PDB entry 5FMF | electron microscopy, 6.00 A resolution (low resolution: residue-level contacts below are approximate; hydrogen-bond / salt-bridge calls are withheld) | chains A and B of the 27 polymer chains in the assembly

== Chain A ==
Molecule: DNA-directed RNA polymerase II subunit RPB1
From: Saccharomyces cerevisiae
Notes: EC 2.7.7.6
UniProtKB: P04050 (RPB1_YEAST); residues 1-1733 here = UniProt positions 1-1733
Amino-acid sequence (1733 residues; row label = number of the first residue in the row):
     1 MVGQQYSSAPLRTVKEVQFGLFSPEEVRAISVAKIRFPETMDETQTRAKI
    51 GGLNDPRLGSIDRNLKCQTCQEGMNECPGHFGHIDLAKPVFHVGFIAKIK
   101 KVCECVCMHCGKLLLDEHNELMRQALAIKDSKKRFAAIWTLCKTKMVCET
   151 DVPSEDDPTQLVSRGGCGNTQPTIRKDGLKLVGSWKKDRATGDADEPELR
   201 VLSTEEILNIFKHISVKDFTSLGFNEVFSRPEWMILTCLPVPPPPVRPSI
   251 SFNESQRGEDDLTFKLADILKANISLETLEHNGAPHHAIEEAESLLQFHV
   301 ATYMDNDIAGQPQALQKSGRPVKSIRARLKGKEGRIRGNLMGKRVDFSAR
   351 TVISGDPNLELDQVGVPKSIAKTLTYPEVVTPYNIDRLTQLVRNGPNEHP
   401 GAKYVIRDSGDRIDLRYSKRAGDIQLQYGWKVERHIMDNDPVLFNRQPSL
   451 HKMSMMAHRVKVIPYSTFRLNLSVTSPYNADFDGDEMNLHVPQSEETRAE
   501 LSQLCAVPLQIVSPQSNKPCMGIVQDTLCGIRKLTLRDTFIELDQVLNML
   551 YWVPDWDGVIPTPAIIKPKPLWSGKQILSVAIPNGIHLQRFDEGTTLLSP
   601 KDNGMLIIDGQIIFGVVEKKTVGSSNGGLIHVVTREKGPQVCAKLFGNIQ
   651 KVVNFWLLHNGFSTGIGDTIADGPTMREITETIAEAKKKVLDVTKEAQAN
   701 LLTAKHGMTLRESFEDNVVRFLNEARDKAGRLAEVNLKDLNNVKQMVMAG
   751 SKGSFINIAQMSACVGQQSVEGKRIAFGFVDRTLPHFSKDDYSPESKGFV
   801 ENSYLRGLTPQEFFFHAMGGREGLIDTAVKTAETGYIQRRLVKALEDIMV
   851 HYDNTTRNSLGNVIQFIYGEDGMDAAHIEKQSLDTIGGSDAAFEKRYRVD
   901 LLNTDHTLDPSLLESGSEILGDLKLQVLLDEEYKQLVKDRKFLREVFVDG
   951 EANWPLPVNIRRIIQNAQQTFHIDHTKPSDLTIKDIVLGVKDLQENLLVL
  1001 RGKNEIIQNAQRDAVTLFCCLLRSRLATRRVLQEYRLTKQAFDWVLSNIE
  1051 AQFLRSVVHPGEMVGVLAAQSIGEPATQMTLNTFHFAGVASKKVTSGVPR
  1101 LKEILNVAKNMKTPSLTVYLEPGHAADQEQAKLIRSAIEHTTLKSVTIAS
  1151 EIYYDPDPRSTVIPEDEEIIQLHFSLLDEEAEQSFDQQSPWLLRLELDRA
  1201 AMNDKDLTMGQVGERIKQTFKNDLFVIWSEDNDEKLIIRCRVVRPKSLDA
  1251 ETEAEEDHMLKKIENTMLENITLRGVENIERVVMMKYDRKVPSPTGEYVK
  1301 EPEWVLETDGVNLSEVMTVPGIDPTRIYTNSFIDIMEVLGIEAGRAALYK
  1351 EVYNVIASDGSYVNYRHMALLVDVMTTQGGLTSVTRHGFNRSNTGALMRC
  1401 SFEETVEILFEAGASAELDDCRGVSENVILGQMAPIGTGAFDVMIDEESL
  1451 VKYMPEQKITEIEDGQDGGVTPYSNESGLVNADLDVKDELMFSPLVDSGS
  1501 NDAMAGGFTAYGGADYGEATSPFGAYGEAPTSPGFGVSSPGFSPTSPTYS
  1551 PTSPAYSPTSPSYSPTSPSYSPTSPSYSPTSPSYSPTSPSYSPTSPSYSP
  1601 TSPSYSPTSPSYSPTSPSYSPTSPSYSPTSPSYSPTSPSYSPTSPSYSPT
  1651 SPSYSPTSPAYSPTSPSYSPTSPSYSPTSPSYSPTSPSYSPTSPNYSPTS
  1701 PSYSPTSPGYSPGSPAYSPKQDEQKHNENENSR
Disordered / not traced: 1-2, 1081-1091, 1177-1186, 1244-1253, 1456-1733
UniProt features mapped onto this chain:
  - region: Pro-248 to Asp-260 (Lid loop), Asn-306 to Lys-323 (Rudder loop), Pro-810 to Glu-822 (Bridging helix)
  - binding site (Zn(2+)): Cys-67, Cys-70, Cys-77, His-80, Cys-107, Cys-110, Cys-148, Cys-167
  - binding site (Mg(2+)): Asp-481, Asp-483, Asp-485
  - modified residue: Thr-1471 (Phosphothreonine)
  - cross-link (Glycyl lysine isopeptide (Lys-Gly)): Lys-695 (interchain with G-Cter in ubiquitin), Lys-1246 (interchain with G-Cter in ubiquitin), Lys-1350 (interchain with G-Cter in ubiquitin)
Ion coordination: Zn2+ site 1: Cys-67, Cys-70, Cys-77, His-80; Zn2+ site 2: Cys-107, Cys-110, Cys-148, Cys-167; Mg2+: Asp-481, Asp-483, Asp-485

== Chain B ==
Molecule: DNA-directed RNA polymerase II subunit RPB2
From: Saccharomyces cerevisiae
Notes: EC 2.7.7.6
UniProtKB: P08518 (RPB2_YEAST); residues 1-1224 here = UniProt positions 1-1224
Amino-acid sequence (1224 residues; each row starts with the number of its first residue):
     1 MSDLANSEKYYDEDPYGFEDESAPITAEDSWAVISAFFREKGLVSQQLDS
    51 FNQFVDYTLQDIICEDSTLILEQLAQHTTESDNISRKYEISFGKIYVTKP
   101 MVNESDGVTHALYPQEARLRNLTYSSGLFVDVKKRTYEAIDVPGRELKYE
   151 LIAEESEDDSESGKVFIGRLPIMLRSKNCYLSEATESDLYKLKECPFDMG
   201 GYFIINGSEKVLIAQERSAGNIVQVFKKAAPSPISHVAEIRSALEKGSRF
   251 ISTLQVKLYGREGSSARTIKATLPYIKQDIPIVIIFRALGIIPDGEILEH
   301 ICYDVNDWQMLEMLKPCVEDGFVIQDRETALDFIGRRGTALGIKKEKRIQ
   351 YAKDILQKEFLPHITQLEGFESRKAFFLGYMINRLLLCALDRKDQDDRDH
   401 FGKKRLDLAGPLLAQLFKTLFKKLTKDIFRYMQRTVEEAHDFNMKLAINA
   451 KTITSGLKYALATGNWGEQKKAMSSRAGVSQVLNRYTYSSTLSHLRRTNT
   501 PIGRDGKLAKPRQLHNTHWGLVCPAETPEGQACGLVKNLSLMSCISVGTD
   551 PMPIITFLSEWGMEPLEDYVPHQSPDATRVFVNGVWHGVHRNPARLMETL
   601 RTLRRKGDINPEVSMIRDIREKELKIFTDAGRVYRPLFIVEDDESLGHKE
   651 LKVRKGHIAKLMATEYQDIEGGFEDVEEYTWSSLLNEGLVEYIDAEEEES
   701 ILIAMQPEDLEPAEANEENDLDVDPAKRIRVSHHATTFTHCEIHPSMILG
   751 VAASIIPFPDHNQSPRNTYQSAMGKQAMGVFLTNYNVRMDTMANILYYPQ
   801 KPLGTTRAMEYLKFRELPAGQNAIVAIACYSGYNQEDSMIMNQSSIDRGL
   851 FRSLFFRSYMDQEKKYGMSITETFEKPQRTNTLRMKHGTYDKLDDDGLIA
   901 PGVRVSGEDVIIGKTTPISPDEEELGQRTAYHSKRDASTPLRSTENGIVD
   951 QVLVTTNQDGLKFVKVRVRTTKIPQIGDKFASRHGQKGTIGITYRREDMP
  1001 FTAEGIVPDLIINPHAIPSRMTVAHLIECLLSKVAALSGNEGDASPFTDI
  1051 TVEGISKLLREHGYQSRGFEVMYNGHTGKKLMAQIFFGPTYYQRLRHMVD
  1101 DKIHARARGPMQVLTRQPVEGRSRDGGLRFGEMERDCMIAHGAASFLKER
  1151 LMEASDAFRVHICGICGLMTVIAKLNHNQFECKGCDNKIDIYQIHIPYAA
  1201 KLLFQELMAMNITPRLYTDRSRDF
Disordered / not traced: 1-19, 142-145, 152-162, 503-508, 669-677, 716-721, 920-932
Ion coordination: Zn2+: Cys-1163, Cys-1166, Cys-1182, Cys-1185

== Interface between chain A and chain B ==
Contacting residue pairs (447):
  Gln-4(A) / Phe-1158(B)
  Gln-4(A) / Arg-1159(B)
  Gln-5(A) / Arg-1159(B)
  Gln-5(A) / Leu-1175(B)
  Gln-5(A) / Asn-1176(B)
  Tyr-6(A) / Arg-1159(B)
  Tyr-6(A) / Leu-1175(B)
  Ser-7(A) / Arg-1159(B)
  Ser-7(A) / His-1161(B)
  Ser-7(A) / Leu-1175(B)
  Ser-7(A) / Phe-1180(B)
  Ser-7(A) / Gln-1193(B)
  Ser-8(A) / Asn-1178(B)
  Ser-8(A) / Phe-1180(B)
  Ala-9(A) / His-1161(B)
  Ala-9(A) / Phe-1180(B)
  Ala-9(A) / Tyr-1192(B)
  Ala-9(A) / Gln-1193(B)
  Pro-10(A) / Ile-1191(B)
  Pro-10(A) / Tyr-1192(B)
  Pro-10(A) / Gln-1193(B)
  Leu-11(A) / Gln-1193(B)
  Leu-11(A) / Ile-1194(B)
  Leu-11(A) / His-1195(B)
  Arg-12(A) / Tyr-1192(B)
  Arg-12(A) / Gln-1193(B)
  Arg-12(A) / Ile-1194(B)
  Arg-12(A) / Thr-1218(B)
  Thr-13(A) / Thr-1218(B)
  Val-14(A) / Ile-1194(B)
  Val-14(A) / Leu-1216(B)
  Val-14(A) / Tyr-1217(B)
  Lys-15(A) / Tyr-1217(B)
  Lys-15(A) / Thr-1218(B)
  Lys-15(A) / Asp-1219(B)
  Lys-15(A) / Arg-1220(B)
  Glu-16(A) / Arg-1215(B)
  Glu-16(A) / Leu-1216(B)
  Glu-16(A) / Tyr-1217(B)
  Glu-16(A) / Asp-1219(B)
  Glu-16(A) / Arg-1220(B)
  Glu-16(A) / Ser-1221(B)
  Glu-16(A) / Arg-1222(B)
  Val-17(A) / Arg-1215(B)
  Val-17(A) / Leu-1216(B)
  Gln-18(A) / Thr-1213(B)
  Gln-18(A) / Arg-1215(B)
  Phe-19(A) / Thr-1213(B)
  Gly-20(A) / Ile-1212(B)
  Gly-20(A) / Thr-1213(B)
  Leu-21(A) / Asn-1211(B)
  Leu-21(A) / Ile-1212(B)
  Leu-21(A) / Thr-1213(B)
  Phe-22(A) / Met-1208(B)
  Phe-22(A) / Asn-1211(B)
  Phe-22(A) / Thr-1213(B)
  Glu-26(A) / Leu-1168(B)
  Glu-26(A) / Arg-1215(B)
  Val-27(A) / Asn-1211(B)
  Ile-30(A) / Leu-1168(B)
  Ile-30(A) / Lys-1183(B)
  Arg-47(A) / Arg-935(B)
  Arg-63(A) / Arg-884(B)
  Thr-69(A) / Lys-1174(B)
  Cys-70(A) / Lys-1174(B)
  Glu-72(A) / Leu-1175(B)
  Met-74(A) / Arg-1116(B)
  Asn-75(A) / Arg-1116(B)
  Glu-76(A) / Phe-1158(B)
  Glu-76(A) / Arg-1159(B)
  Cys-77(A) / Arg-1116(B)
  Pro-78(A) / Lys-1201(B)
  Pro-78(A) / Gln-1205(B)
  Gly-79(A) / Lys-1201(B)
  Gly-79(A) / Gln-1205(B)
  Phe-81(A) / Gln-1205(B)
  Phe-81(A) / Met-1208(B)
  Phe-81(A) / Ala-1209(B)
  His-92(A) / Met-1210(B)
  Phe-228(A) / Arg-1215(B)
  Trp-233(A) / Asn-1211(B)
  Pro-240(A) / Met-1208(B)
  Pro-240(A) / Ala-1209(B)
  Pro-240(A) / Asn-1211(B)
  Pro-242(A) / Ala-1209(B)
  Pro-245(A) / Leu-1114(B)
  Pro-245(A) / Tyr-1198(B)
  Val-246(A) / Leu-1114(B)
  Val-246(A) / Leu-1202(B)
  Val-246(A) / Glu-1206(B)
  Pro-248(A) / Leu-1114(B)
  Phe-252(A) / Tyr-866(B)
  Phe-252(A) / Arg-935(B)
  Asn-253(A) / Tyr-866(B)
  Asn-253(A) / Thr-916(B)
  Asn-253(A) / Arg-935(B)
  Glu-254(A) / Ile-918(B)
  Glu-254(A) / Arg-935(B)
  Ser-255(A) / Tyr-866(B)
  Gln-256(A) / Tyr-866(B)
  Lys-317(A) / Lys-471(B)
  Ser-318(A) / Lys-470(B)
  Ser-318(A) / Lys-471(B)
  Gly-319(A) / Lys-471(B)
  Ile-325(A) / Met-1210(B)
  Leu-329(A) / Glu-1206(B)
  Leu-329(A) / Met-1210(B)
  Arg-335(A) / Leu-1114(B)
  Arg-335(A) / Leu-1202(B)
  Arg-335(A) / Glu-1206(B)
  Arg-337(A) / Arg-1129(B)
  Arg-337(A) / Glu-1132(B)
  Gly-338(A) / Arg-1129(B)
  Asn-339(A) / Thr-1115(B)
  Asn-339(A) / Gln-1117(B)
  Asn-339(A) / Asp-1156(B)
  Asn-339(A) / Ala-1199(B)
  Leu-340(A) / Ala-1199(B)
  Leu-340(A) / Ala-1200(B)
  Met-341(A) / Glu-1132(B)
  Met-341(A) / Arg-1135(B)
  Gly-342(A) / Arg-1129(B)
  Gly-342(A) / Phe-1130(B)
  Gly-342(A) / Gly-1131(B)
  Gly-342(A) / Glu-1132(B)
  Lys-343(A) / Gln-1117(B)
  Lys-343(A) / Leu-1128(B)
  Lys-343(A) / Arg-1129(B)
  Lys-343(A) / Phe-1130(B)
  Lys-343(A) / Leu-1151(B)
  Lys-343(A) / Ser-1155(B)
  Lys-343(A) / Asp-1156(B)
  Lys-343(A) / Pro-1197(B)
  Arg-344(A) / Gln-1112(B)
  Arg-344(A) / Pro-1118(B)
  Arg-344(A) / Val-1119(B)
  Arg-344(A) / Glu-1120(B)
  Arg-344(A) / Gly-1127(B)
  Arg-344(A) / Leu-1128(B)
  Arg-344(A) / Arg-1129(B)
  Arg-344(A) / Ser-1155(B)
  Val-345(A) / Pro-1118(B)
  Val-345(A) / Gly-1127(B)
  Val-345(A) / Leu-1128(B)
  Val-345(A) / Phe-1130(B)
  Val-345(A) / Arg-1150(B)
  Val-345(A) / Ala-1154(B)
  Asp-346(A) / Arg-1106(B)
  Asp-346(A) / Arg-1108(B)
  Asp-346(A) / Gly-1109(B)
  Asp-346(A) / Met-1111(B)
  Asp-346(A) / Pro-1118(B)
  Asp-346(A) / Arg-1150(B)
  Asp-346(A) / Ala-1154(B)
  Phe-347(A) / Arg-1106(B)
  Phe-347(A) / Ala-1107(B)
  Phe-347(A) / Arg-1150(B)
  Ser-348(A) / Ala-1105(B)
  Ser-348(A) / Arg-1106(B)
  Ser-348(A) / Gly-1127(B)
  Ser-348(A) / Leu-1128(B)
  Ala-349(A) / His-1104(B)
  Ala-349(A) / Ala-1105(B)
  Ala-349(A) / Leu-1128(B)
  Arg-350(A) / Ile-1103(B)
  Arg-350(A) / His-1104(B)
  Arg-350(A) / Leu-1128(B)
  Thr-351(A) / Val-1099(B)
  Thr-351(A) / Ile-1103(B)
  Val-352(A) / Gly-977(B)
  Val-352(A) / Val-1099(B)
  Val-352(A) / Lys-1102(B)
  Ser-354(A) / Ile-976(B)
  Asp-356(A) / Tyr-833(B)
  Pro-357(A) / Ser-831(B)
  Pro-357(A) / Gly-832(B)
  Pro-357(A) / Tyr-833(B)
  Asn-358(A) / Tyr-833(B)
  Ser-369(A) / Ile-1103(B)
  Ile-370(A) / Ile-1103(B)
  Ile-370(A) / Ala-1105(B)
  Thr-373(A) / Ala-1105(B)
  Thr-373(A) / Ala-1107(B)
  Leu-374(A) / Arg-1106(B)
  Tyr-404(A) / Arg-1108(B)
  Arg-412(A) / Arg-1108(B)
  Glu-433(A) / Arg-1108(B)
  Leu-443(A) / Met-1138(B)
  Asn-445(A) / Glu-1134(B)
  Gln-447(A) / Arg-1129(B)
  Gln-447(A) / Glu-1134(B)
  Pro-448(A) / Met-1133(B)
  Pro-448(A) / Glu-1134(B)
  Ser-449(A) / Met-1133(B)
  Ser-449(A) / Glu-1134(B)
  Ser-449(A) / Cys-1137(B)
  Leu-450(A) / Met-1133(B)
  His-451(A) / Cys-1137(B)
  Lys-452(A) / Ala-1140(B)
  Lys-452(A) / His-1141(B)
  Met-455(A) / Phe-1130(B)
  Met-455(A) / Glu-1134(B)
  Met-455(A) / Cys-1137(B)
  Met-455(A) / His-1141(B)
  Tyr-465(A) / Ile-976(B)
  Ser-466(A) / Gln-975(B)
  Ser-466(A) / Val-1099(B)
  Ser-466(A) / Asp-1100(B)
  Ser-466(A) / Ile-1103(B)
  Thr-467(A) / Ile-976(B)
  Thr-467(A) / Gly-977(B)
  Thr-467(A) / Val-1099(B)
  Arg-469(A) / Tyr-833(B)
  Arg-469(A) / Ile-976(B)
  Arg-469(A) / Gly-991(B)
  Leu-472(A) / Gln-835(B)
  Leu-472(A) / Glu-836(B)
  Thr-475(A) / Glu-836(B)
  Asp-481(A) / Glu-836(B)
  Phe-482(A) / Gln-835(B)
  Phe-482(A) / Glu-836(B)
  Phe-482(A) / Asp-837(B)
  Phe-482(A) / Ser-838(B)
  Phe-482(A) / Thr-989(B)
  Asp-483(A) / Asp-837(B)
  Asp-483(A) / Lys-979(B)
  Asp-483(A) / Lys-987(B)
  Gly-484(A) / Thr-989(B)
  Glu-486(A) / Lys-1102(B)
  Asn-488(A) / Leu-1128(B)
  His-490(A) / Phe-1130(B)
  His-490(A) / Arg-1150(B)
  Val-491(A) / Arg-1150(B)
  Pro-492(A) / Glu-1149(B)
  Gln-493(A) / Glu-1149(B)
  Ser-494(A) / Glu-1149(B)
  Glu-496(A) / Ser-1145(B)
  Thr-497(A) / Phe-1146(B)
  Thr-497(A) / Glu-1149(B)
  Glu-500(A) / Ala-1143(B)
  Glu-500(A) / Ala-1144(B)
  Glu-500(A) / Ser-1145(B)
  Glu-500(A) / Phe-1146(B)
  Leu-501(A) / Phe-1146(B)
  Leu-504(A) / His-1141(B)
  Leu-504(A) / Gly-1142(B)
  Cys-505(A) / Met-1138(B)
  Cys-505(A) / His-1141(B)
  Gln-510(A) / His-1141(B)
  Val-524(A) / Gln-835(B)
  Val-524(A) / Glu-836(B)
  Gln-525(A) / Gln-835(B)
  Gln-525(A) / Glu-836(B)
  Gln-525(A) / His-1015(B)
  Asp-526(A) / Cys-829(B)
  Asp-526(A) / Gly-832(B)
  Asp-526(A) / Asn-834(B)
  Asp-526(A) / Gln-835(B)
  Asp-526(A) / Asn-1013(B)
  Asp-526(A) / His-1015(B)
  Cys-529(A) / His-1015(B)
  Leu-657(A) / Cys-829(B)
  Leu-658(A) / Tyr-830(B)
  Leu-658(A) / Ser-831(B)
  Leu-658(A) / Asn-1074(B)
  Leu-658(A) / His-1076(B)
  Leu-658(A) / Leu-1081(B)
  His-659(A) / Asn-1074(B)
  His-659(A) / Thr-1077(B)
  His-659(A) / Leu-1081(B)
  Asn-660(A) / Leu-1081(B)
  Asn-660(A) / Met-1082(B)
  Asn-660(A) / Ala-1083(B)
  Gly-661(A) / Leu-1081(B)
  Gly-661(A) / Ala-1083(B)
  Phe-662(A) / Ala-828(B)
  Phe-662(A) / Cys-829(B)
  Phe-662(A) / Pro-1014(B)
  Phe-662(A) / Ala-1083(B)
  Ser-663(A) / Ile-827(B)
  Ser-663(A) / Pro-1014(B)
  Ser-663(A) / Gln-1084(B)
  Ser-663(A) / Ile-1085(B)
  Ser-663(A) / Phe-1086(B)
  Thr-664(A) / Ile-827(B)
  Thr-664(A) / Pro-1014(B)
  Thr-664(A) / Leu-1026(B)
  Thr-664(A) / Phe-1086(B)
  Gly-665(A) / Leu-1026(B)
  Gly-665(A) / Phe-1069(B)
  Gly-665(A) / Phe-1086(B)
  Ile-666(A) / Leu-1026(B)
  Ile-666(A) / Leu-1030(B)
  Ile-666(A) / Arg-1067(B)
  Ile-666(A) / Phe-1086(B)
  Asp-668(A) / Phe-1069(B)
  Ile-670(A) / Arg-1067(B)
  Met-746(A) / Pro-1014(B)
  Met-746(A) / His-1015(B)
  Met-746(A) / Pro-1018(B)
  Ser-751(A) / His-1015(B)
  Lys-752(A) / His-1015(B)
  Lys-752(A) / Ser-1019(B)
  Lys-752(A) / Arg-1020(B)
  Asn-757(A) / Pro-1018(B)
  Asn-757(A) / Ser-1019(B)
  Asn-757(A) / Met-1021(B)
  Gln-760(A) / Met-1021(B)
  Met-761(A) / Pro-1018(B)
  Met-761(A) / Met-1021(B)
  Met-761(A) / Val-1023(B)
  Val-770(A) / Gln-513(B)
  Glu-771(A) / Lys-510(B)
  Glu-771(A) / Gln-513(B)
  Ala-776(A) / Asn-516(B)
  Gly-778(A) / Asp-397(B)
  Gly-778(A) / His-400(B)
  Gly-778(A) / His-515(B)
  Gly-778(A) / Asn-516(B)
  Phe-779(A) / Asn-516(B)
  Phe-779(A) / Thr-517(B)
  Phe-779(A) / Glu-698(B)
  Phe-779(A) / Glu-699(B)
  Val-780(A) / Glu-699(B)
  Asp-781(A) / Arg-620(B)
  Arg-782(A) / Glu-698(B)
  Arg-782(A) / Glu-699(B)
  Arg-782(A) / Ile-701(B)
  Thr-783(A) / Asn-516(B)
  Pro-785(A) / Glu-698(B)
  Pro-785(A) / Ile-701(B)
  Pro-785(A) / Leu-702(B)
  Pro-785(A) / Ile-703(B)
  His-786(A) / Trp-519(B)
  His-786(A) / Ile-703(B)
  His-786(A) / Met-705(B)
  His-786(A) / Glu-742(B)
  Phe-787(A) / Leu-702(B)
  Lys-789(A) / Arg-620(B)
  Glu-801(A) / Ile-729(B)
  Asn-802(A) / Arg-728(B)
  Asn-802(A) / Ile-729(B)
  Tyr-804(A) / His-761(B)
  Tyr-804(A) / Asn-762(B)
  Tyr-804(A) / Gln-763(B)
  Tyr-804(A) / Met-1021(B)
  Tyr-804(A) / Val-1023(B)
  Leu-805(A) / His-761(B)
  Leu-805(A) / Val-1023(B)
  Leu-805(A) / Val-1052(B)
  Arg-806(A) / Pro-725(B)
  Arg-806(A) / Ala-726(B)
  Arg-806(A) / Lys-727(B)
  Arg-806(A) / Arg-728(B)
  Arg-806(A) / Ile-729(B)
  Arg-806(A) / His-761(B)
  Gly-807(A) / Arg-728(B)
  Gly-807(A) / Asp-760(B)
  Gly-807(A) / His-761(B)
  Leu-808(A) / Arg-728(B)
  Leu-808(A) / Asp-760(B)
  Leu-808(A) / Phe-1047(B)
  Thr-809(A) / Ile-729(B)
  Thr-809(A) / Phe-1047(B)
  Pro-810(A) / Trp-519(B)
  Pro-810(A) / Met-705(B)
  Pro-810(A) / Pro-745(B)
  Pro-810(A) / Phe-1047(B)
  Gln-811(A) / Met-705(B)
  Gln-811(A) / Val-731(B)
  Phe-813(A) / Ile-748(B)
  Phe-813(A) / Leu-749(B)
  Phe-813(A) / Pro-759(B)
  Phe-813(A) / Asn-767(B)
  Phe-813(A) / Phe-1047(B)
  Phe-814(A) / Leu-514(B)
  Phe-814(A) / His-515(B)
  Phe-814(A) / Asn-516(B)
  Phe-814(A) / Trp-519(B)
  His-816(A) / Gln-763(B)
  His-816(A) / Ser-764(B)
  Ala-817(A) / Leu-514(B)
  Ala-817(A) / Pro-524(B)
  Ala-817(A) / Ser-764(B)
  Met-818(A) / Leu-514(B)
  Met-818(A) / Asn-516(B)
  Gly-820(A) / Ser-764(B)
  Arg-821(A) / Arg-512(B)
  Arg-821(A) / Gln-513(B)
  Arg-821(A) / Leu-514(B)
  Arg-821(A) / Pro-524(B)
  Arg-821(A) / Thr-527(B)
  Leu-824(A) / Pro-765(B)
  Leu-824(A) / Thr-768(B)
  Leu-824(A) / Tyr-769(B)
  Ile-825(A) / Arg-512(B)
  Ile-825(A) / Gln-513(B)
  Ile-825(A) / Cys-533(B)
  Ala-828(A) / Gly-530(B)
  Gln-838(A) / Met-1133(B)
  Arg-839(A) / Glu-1132(B)
  Val-842(A) / Asp-1136(B)
  Lys-843(A) / Glu-1132(B)
  Lys-843(A) / Arg-1135(B)
  Glu-846(A) / Arg-1135(B)
  Glu-1062(A) / Ala-1140(B)
  Met-1063(A) / Ile-1139(B)
  Val-1066(A) / Asp-1136(B)
  Val-1066(A) / Ile-1139(B)
  Val-1066(A) / Ala-1140(B)
  Gln-1070(A) / Asp-1136(B)
  Gln-1070(A) / Cys-1137(B)
  Gln-1070(A) / Ala-1140(B)
  Lys-1144(A) / Glu-262(B)
  Asn-1265(A) / Gly-263(B)
  Asn-1265(A) / Ser-265(B)
  Glu-1269(A) / Gly-263(B)
  Leu-1409(A) / Leu-1207(B)
  Leu-1409(A) / Ile-1212(B)
  Phe-1410(A) / Met-1210(B)
  Phe-1410(A) / Ile-1212(B)
  Leu-1418(A) / Arg-1222(B)
  Asp-1420(A) / Arg-1220(B)
  Asp-1420(A) / Arg-1222(B)
  Val-1424(A) / Ile-1139(B)
  Val-1428(A) / Leu-1151(B)
  Ile-1429(A) / Pro-1197(B)
  Ile-1429(A) / Ala-1200(B)
  Leu-1430(A) / His-1195(B)
  Leu-1430(A) / Ile-1196(B)
  Leu-1430(A) / Pro-1197(B)
  Leu-1430(A) / Phe-1204(B)
  Gly-1431(A) / Lys-1148(B)
  Gly-1431(A) / Met-1152(B)
  Gly-1431(A) / Pro-1197(B)
  Gln-1432(A) / Lys-1148(B)
  Met-1433(A) / Ala-1144(B)
  Met-1433(A) / Ser-1145(B)
  Met-1433(A) / Lys-1148(B)
  Ala-1434(A) / Ala-1144(B)
  Ile-1436(A) / Ile-1139(B)
  Ile-1436(A) / Gly-1142(B)
  Ile-1436(A) / Ala-1144(B)
  Thr-1438(A) / Gly-1142(B)
  Thr-1438(A) / Ala-1144(B)
  Thr-1438(A) / Ser-1145(B)
  Gly-1439(A) / Ala-1144(B)
Interface residues without a listed pair, chain A (232 interface residues in all): Val-32, Phe-95, Leu-236, Cys-238, Pro-243, Arg-247, Tyr-303, Met-304, Arg-328, Ile-336, Ile-353, Gly-355, Pro-367, Thr-375, Tyr-417, Thr-527, Asn-654, Gly-667, Thr-669, Thr-680, Asn-742, Val-743, Gly-753, Ile-775, Leu-784, Ser-788, Asp-790, Glu-795, Glu-822, His-1258, Leu-1397, Ser-1401, Val-1406, Gly-1413, Arg-1422, Ser-1425, Gly-1437
Interface residues without a listed pair, chain B (205 interface residues in all): Ser-264, Glu-319, His-518, Cys-523, Gln-531, Gly-534, Arg-635, Ala-695, Ser-700, Arg-730, His-887, Gly-988, Ile-990, Ile-1017, Ile-1027, Lys-1080, Val-1113, Leu-1147, Val-1160, Cys-1166, Ile-1172, Ala-1173, Leu-1203, Pro-1214, Phe-1224

== Overview ==
Chain A and chain B form an interface of 232 and 205 residues respectively. Cys-67(A), Cys-70(A), Cys-77(A)
and His-80(A) form the Zn2+ site 1. From UniProt: 8 Zn2+-binding residues and 3 Mg2+-binding residues on chain
A.
Chain A is DNA-directed RNA polymerase II subunit RPB1 and chain B is DNA-directed RNA polymerase II subunit
RPB2, both from Saccharomyces cerevisiae; the structure, the P-lobe of RNA polymerase II pre-initiation
complex, was determined by electron microscopy.
